3SDE - chains A and B; structure by X-ray diffraction, 1.90 A resolution.

Chain A:
Protein: Paraspeckle component 1
Source organism: Homo sapiens
Notes: fragment: DBHS domain
Reference sequence: Q8WXF1 (PSPC1_HUMAN); numbering as in UniProt (aligned over 61-320)
Chain sequence (261 residues; numbered 60 to 320; the number before each row is that of its first residue):
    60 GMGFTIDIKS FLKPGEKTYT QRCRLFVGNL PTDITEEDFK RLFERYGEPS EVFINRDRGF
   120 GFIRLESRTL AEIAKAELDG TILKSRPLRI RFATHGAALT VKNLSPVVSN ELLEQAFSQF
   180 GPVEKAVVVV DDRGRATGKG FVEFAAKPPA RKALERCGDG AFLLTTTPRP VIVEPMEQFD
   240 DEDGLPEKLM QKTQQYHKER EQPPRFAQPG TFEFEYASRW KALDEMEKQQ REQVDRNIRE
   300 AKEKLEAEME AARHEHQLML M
Not modelled in the structure: 60-65
Construct notes: expression tag (60)
Swiss-Prot annotation at these positions:
  - mutagenesis: F119 (F119A: Abolishes accumulation in paraspeckles, but not in perinucleolar caps; when associated with A-121; A-198 and A-200), F121 (F121A: Abolishes accumulation in paraspeckles, but not in perinucleolar caps; when associated with A-119; A-198 and A-200), K198 (K198A: Abolishes accumulation in paraspeckles, but not in perinucleolar caps; when associated with A-119; A-121 and A-200), F200 (F200A: Abolishes accumulation in paraspeckles, but not in perinucleolar caps; when associated with A-119; A-121 and A-198), Y275 (Y275A: Abolishes interaction with NONO and localization in nuclear paraspeckles; when associated with A-279), W279 (W279A: Abolishes interaction with NONO and localization in nuclear paraspeckles; when associated with A-275)
From the paper describing this entry:
  - mutagenesis - Y275A, W279A: abolished localization to paraspeckle localization

Chain B:
Protein: Non-POU domain-containing octamer-binding protein
Source organism: Homo sapiens
Notes: fragment: DBHS domain
Reference sequence: Q15233 (NONO_HUMAN); numbering as in UniProt (aligned over 53-312)
Chain sequence (261 residues; row label = number of the first residue in the row):
    52 MEGLTIDLKN FRKPGEKTFT QRSRLFVGNL PPDITEEEMR KLFEKYGKAG EVFIHKDKGF
   112 GFIRLETRTL AEIAKVELDN MPLRGKQLRV RFACHSASLT VRNLPQYVSN ELLEEAFSVF
   172 GQVERAVVIV DDRGRPSGKG IVEFSGKPAA RKALDRCSEG SFLLTTFPRP VTVEPMDQLD
   232 DEEGLPEKLV IKNQQFHKER EQPPRFAQPG SFEYEYAMRW KALIEMEKQQ QDQVDRNIKE
   292 AREKLEMEME AARHEHQVML M
Not modelled in the structure: 52-65, 305-312
Construct notes: initiating methionine (52)
Swiss-Prot annotation at these positions:
  - modified residue: S147 (Phosphoserine), K198 (N6-acetyllysine), S262 (Phosphoserine), K295 (N6-acetyllysine)
  - cross-link (Glycyl lysine isopeptide (Lys-Gly)): K60 (interchain with G-Cter in SUMO2), K96 (interchain with G-Cter in SUMO2), K99 (interchain with G-Cter in SUMO2), K126 (interchain with G-Cter in SUMO2), K190 (interchain with G-Cter in SUMO2), K198 (interchain with G-Cter in SUMO2), K243 (interchain with G-Cter in SUMO2), K249 (interchain with G-Cter in SUMO2)
  - mutagenesis: Y267 (Y267A: Abolishes interaction with PSPC1 and localization in nuclear paraspeckles; when associated with A-271), W271 (W271A: Abolishes interaction with PSPC1 and localization in nuclear paraspeckles; when associated with A-267)
From the paper describing this entry:
  - mutagenesis - Y267A, W271A: abolished localization to paraspeckle localization

How chain A and chain B interact:
Pairs across the interface (212):
  K68(A) - E128(B)  salt bridge
  F70(A) - I124(B)  hydrophobic
  F70(A) - V127(B)
  F70(A) - E128(B)
  K72(A) - K126(B)
  K72(A) - V127(B)
  R81(A) - E233(B)  salt bridge
  T128(A) - E123(B)
  T128(A) - V127(B)
  E131(A) - R119(B)  salt bridge
  E131(A) - E123(B)
  I132(A) - T120(B)
  I132(A) - E123(B)
  I132(A) - I124(B)  hydrophobic
  A135(A) - R119(B)
  E136(A) - T120(B)  hydrogen bond
  D138(A) - E67(B)
  N162(A) - W271(B)
  N162(A) - I275(B)
  P165(A) - L236(B)
  V166(A) - F247(B)  hydrophobic
  V166(A) - E250(B)
  V166(A) - R251(B)  hydrogen bond (backbone-side chain)
  V167(A) - L236(B)
  S168(A) - L236(B)
  S168(A) - E238(B)  hydrogen bond
  S168(A) - V241(B)
  S168(A) - R251(B)  hydrogen bond
  N169(A) - E234(B)  hydrogen bond (side chain-backbone)
  N169(A) - G235(B)
  N169(A) - L236(B)  hydrogen bond (backbone-backbone)
  N169(A) - P237(B)
  E170(A) - P237(B)
  E170(A) - E238(B)  hydrogen bond (side chain-backbone)
  L171(A) - R251(B)
  A175(A) - P255(B)  hydrophobic
  Q178(A) - P255(B)  hydrogen bond (side chain-backbone)
  F179(A) - F257(B)  hydrophobic
  K184(A) - E233(B)  hydrogen bond (side chain-backbone)
  V186(A) - D232(B)
  V186(A) - G235(B)
  V187(A) - G235(B)
  V187(A) - L236(B)  hydrogen bond (backbone-backbone)
  V188(A) - L230(B)  hydrophobic
  V188(A) - D231(B)
  V188(A) - D232(B)
  V189(A) - L230(B)
  V189(A) - D231(B)  hydrogen bond (backbone-backbone)
  V189(A) - G235(B)
  V189(A) - L236(B)  hydrophobic
  D190(A) - Q229(B)
  D191(A) - Q229(B)  hydrogen bond (backbone-backbone)
  T196(A) - L230(B)
  F200(A) - D232(B)
  R215(A) - F257(B)
  C216(A) - K272(B)  hydrogen bond (backbone-side chain)
  G217(A) - K272(B)  hydrogen bond (backbone-side chain)
  D218(A) - M269(B)
  G219(A) - M269(B)
  G219(A) - K272(B)  hydrogen bond (backbone-side chain)
  A220(A) - R256(B)
  A220(A) - F257(B)
  A220(A) - A258(B)  hydrogen bond (backbone-backbone)
  A220(A) - A268(B)  hydrophobic
  A220(A) - M269(B)
  F221(A) - R256(B)
  F221(A) - F257(B)  hydrophobic
  L222(A) - P255(B)
  L222(A) - R256(B)  hydrogen bond (backbone-backbone)
  L222(A) - A258(B)  hydrophobic
  L222(A) - E264(B)
  L222(A) - A268(B)  hydrophobic
  T224(A) - E250(B)
  T224(A) - R256(B)  hydrogen bond (backbone-side chain)
  T225(A) - K249(B)  hydrogen bond (side chain-backbone)
  T225(A) - E250(B)  hydrogen bond (backbone-backbone)
  T225(A) - E252(B)
  T225(A) - Q253(B)  hydrogen bond (side chain-backbone)
  T225(A) - R256(B)  hydrogen bond (backbone-side chain)
  T226(A) - E250(B)  hydrogen bond
  P227(A) - E264(B)
  P227(A) - Y267(B)  hydrophobic
  P227(A) - A268(B)
  P227(A) - W271(B)
  R228(A) - W271(B)
  P229(A) - A268(B)
  P229(A) - W271(B)
  P229(A) - K272(B)
  I231(A) - I275(B)  hydrophobic
  Q237(A) - D182(B)
  Q237(A) - D183(B)  hydrogen bond (backbone-backbone)
  F238(A) - I180(B)  hydrophobic
  F238(A) - V181(B)
  F238(A) - D182(B)
  D239(A) - I180(B)
  D239(A) - V181(B)  hydrogen bond (backbone-backbone)
  D240(A) - R176(B)  hydrogen bond (backbone-side chain)
  D240(A) - V178(B)
  D242(A) - N161(B)  hydrogen bond (backbone-side chain)
  G243(A) - N161(B)
  G243(A) - V178(B)
  G243(A) - V179(B)
  G243(A) - V181(B)
  L244(A) - V159(B)
  L244(A) - S160(B)
  L244(A) - N161(B)  hydrogen bond (backbone-backbone)
  L244(A) - V179(B)
  L244(A) - V181(B)  hydrophobic
  L244(A) - P187(B)  hydrophobic
  P245(A) - N161(B)
  P245(A) - E162(B)
  E246(A) - S160(B)  hydrogen bond
  E246(A) - E162(B)  hydrogen bond (backbone-side chain)
  M249(A) - Y158(B)
  M249(A) - V159(B)
  M249(A) - S160(B)
  Q254(A) - Y158(B)
  Y255(A) - Y158(B)  hydrophobic
  K257(A) - T217(B)  hydrogen bond (backbone-side chain)
  E258(A) - Y158(B)
  E258(A) - T216(B)  hydrogen bond
  E258(A) - T217(B)  hydrogen bond (backbone-backbone)
  E258(A) - F218(B)  hydrogen bond (side chain-backbone)
  R259(A) - Y158(B)  hydrogen bond (side chain-backbone)
  R259(A) - S160(B)
  R259(A) - L163(B)
  E260(A) - T217(B)
  Q261(A) - T216(B)
  Q261(A) - T217(B)  hydrogen bond (backbone-side chain)
  P263(A) - L163(B)  hydrophobic
  P263(A) - E166(B)
  P263(A) - A167(B)  hydrophobic
  P263(A) - L214(B)
  P263(A) - L215(B)
  R264(A) - S212(B)
  R264(A) - F213(B)
  R264(A) - L214(B)  hydrogen bond (backbone-backbone)
  R264(A) - T216(B)  hydrogen bond (side chain-backbone)
  R264(A) - T217(B)  hydrogen bond (side chain-backbone)
  F265(A) - F171(B)  hydrophobic
  F265(A) - R207(B)
  F265(A) - S212(B)
  F265(A) - F213(B)  hydrophobic
  A266(A) - S212(B)  hydrogen bond (backbone-backbone)
  A266(A) - L214(B)  hydrophobic
  F271(A) - M300(B)
  F271(A) - A303(B)
  F271(A) - R304(B)
  E272(A) - L214(B)
  E272(A) - T217(B)
  E272(A) - P219(B)
  Y275(A) - P219(B)
  Y275(A) - L296(B)  hydrophobic
  Y275(A) - E299(B)
  Y275(A) - M300(B)  hydrophobic
  Y275(A) - A303(B)
  A276(A) - S212(B)
  A276(A) - P219(B)
  A276(A) - P221(B)
  R278(A) - L296(B)
  R278(A) - E299(B)  salt bridge
  W279(A) - F218(B)  hydrophobic
  W279(A) - P219(B)
  W279(A) - R220(B)
  W279(A) - P221(B)
  W279(A) - R293(B)
  W279(A) - L296(B)  hydrophobic
  W279(A) - E297(B)
  W279(A) - M300(B)
  K280(A) - C208(B)  hydrogen bond (side chain-backbone)
  K280(A) - S209(B)  hydrogen bond (side chain-backbone)
  K280(A) - G211(B)  hydrogen bond (side chain-backbone)
  K280(A) - S212(B)
  K280(A) - P221(B)
  L282(A) - I289(B)  hydrophobic
  L282(A) - A292(B)
  L282(A) - R293(B)
  L282(A) - L296(B)  hydrophobic
  D283(A) - N154(B)
  D283(A) - R220(B)  salt bridge
  D283(A) - T223(B)
  D283(A) - R293(B)  salt bridge
  M285(A) - I289(B)  hydrophobic
  E286(A) - I289(B)
  E286(A) - R293(B)  salt bridge
  Q289(A) - V285(B)
  Q289(A) - N288(B)
  R290(A) - Q282(B)  hydrogen bond
  R290(A) - V285(B)
  R290(A) - D286(B)  salt bridge
  V293(A) - Q281(B)
  V293(A) - Q282(B)
  V293(A) - V285(B)  hydrophobic
  D294(A) - Q282(B)
  N296(A) - Q281(B)  hydrogen bond
  I297(A) - L274(B)  hydrophobic
  I297(A) - M277(B)  hydrophobic
  I297(A) - E278(B)
  A300(A) - L274(B)  hydrophobic
  A300(A) - M277(B)  hydrophobic
  K301(A) - L274(B)
  L304(A) - R270(B)
  L304(A) - W271(B)
  E305(A) - Y267(B)
  E307(A) - R270(B)  salt bridge
  M308(A) - F263(B)
  M308(A) - Y267(B)  hydrophobic
  M308(A) - R270(B)
  A311(A) - F263(B)  hydrophobic
  R312(A) - F263(B)
  H315(A) - F263(B)
  H315(A) - E266(B)
Also at the interface, not in a pair above, chain A (101 interface residues in all): L71, P73, K134, R194, A195, L223, E241, T252, P262
Also at the interface, not in a pair above, chain B (95 interface residues in all): R73, N131, G185, S188, I242, P254
From the paper, about this interface:
  - interface residues, chain A: T270(A), Y275(A), W279(A)
  - hot spots on chain A (mutagenesis) - Y275A, W279A: abolished binding to Non-POU domain-containing octamer-binding protein (chain B)
  - interface residues, chain B: Y267(B), W271(B)
  - hot spots on chain B (mutagenesis) - Y267A, W271A: abolished binding to Paraspeckle component 1 (chain A)

Overview:
101 residues of chain A face 95 of chain B across their interface; the contacts include 45 hydrogen bonds and
9 salt bridges. Polar pairs include K68(A)-E128(B), R81(A)-E233(B) and E131(A)-R119(B). From the paper: Y275A
and W279A of chain A abolish localization to paraspeckle localization; interface residues T270(A), Y275(A) and
Y267(B) among others; 4 substitutions were tested in all.
Chain A is Paraspeckle component 1 and chain B is Non-POU domain-containing octamer-binding protein, both from
Homo sapiens; the structure, Crystal structure of a paraspeckle-protein heterodimer, PSPC1/NONO, was
determined by X-ray diffraction.
